Entry 6YMX (electron microscopy, 3.17 A resolution); this record covers chains A and B of the 32 polymer chains in the assembly.

== Chain A ==
Molecule: Cytochrome b-c1 complex subunit 1, mitochondrial
Source organism: Saccharomyces cerevisiae (strain ATCC 204508 / S288c)
UniProtKB: P07256 (QCR1_YEAST); residue numbers follow UniProt; this construct covers 27-457
Sequence (431 residues; row label = number of the first residue in the row):
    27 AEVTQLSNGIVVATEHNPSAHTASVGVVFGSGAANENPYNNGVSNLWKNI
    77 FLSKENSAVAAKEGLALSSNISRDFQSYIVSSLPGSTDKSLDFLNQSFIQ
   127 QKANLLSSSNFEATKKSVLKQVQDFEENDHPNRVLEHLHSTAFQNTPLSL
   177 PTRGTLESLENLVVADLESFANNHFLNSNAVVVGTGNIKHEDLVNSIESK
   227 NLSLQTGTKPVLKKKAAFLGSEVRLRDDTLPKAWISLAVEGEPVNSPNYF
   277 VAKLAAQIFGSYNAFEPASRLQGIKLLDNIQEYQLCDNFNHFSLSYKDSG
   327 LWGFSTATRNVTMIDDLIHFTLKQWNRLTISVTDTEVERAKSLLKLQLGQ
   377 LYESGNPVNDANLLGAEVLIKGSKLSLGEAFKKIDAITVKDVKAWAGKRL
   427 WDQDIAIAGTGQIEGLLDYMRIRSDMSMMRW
Small-molecule neighbours: 1,2-diacyl-sn-glycero-3-phoshocholine (PCF): Asp-428, Ser-453, Met-455

== Chain B ==
Molecule: Cytochrome b-c1 complex subunit 2, mitochondrial
Source organism: Saccharomyces cerevisiae (strain ATCC 204508 / S288c)
UniProtKB: P07257 (QCR2_YEAST); residue numbers follow UniProt; this construct covers 17-368
Sequence (352 residues; numbered 17 to 368; the number before each row is that of its first residue):
    17 LTVSARDAPTKISTLAVKVHGGSRYATKDGVAHLLNRFNFQNTNTRSALK
    67 LVRESELLGGTFKSTLDREYITLKATFLKDDLPYYVNALADVLYKTAFKP
   117 HELTESVLPAARYDYAVAEQCPVKSAEDQLYAITFRKGLGNPLLYDGVER
   167 VSLQDIKDFADKVYTKENLEVSGENVVEADLKRFVDESLLSTLPAGKSLV
   217 SKSEPKFFLGEENRVRFIGDSVAAIGIPVNKASLAQYEVLANYLTSALSE
   267 LSGLISSAKLDKFTDGGLFTLFVRDQDSAVVSSNIKKIVADLKKGKDLSP
   317 AINYTKLKNAVQNESVSSPIELNFDAVKDFKLGKFNYVAVGDVSNLPYLD
   367 EL
Curated features (UniProtKB/Swiss-Prot):
  - modified residue (Phosphoserine): Ser-141, Ser-168

== How chain A and chain B interact ==
Residue-residue contacts - 48 pairs, chain A then chain B:
  Ala-46(A) with Glu-330(B)
  His-47(A) with Glu-330(B), salt bridge
  Thr-48(A) with Val-327(B)
  Lys-80(A) with Ala-263(B); Glu-266(B)
  Ala-84(A) with Ala-263(B)
  Ala-87(A) with Leu-264(B), hydrophobic; Tyr-320(B)
  Lys-88(A) with Leu-264(B)
  Gly-90(A) with Asn-319(B); Tyr-320(B); Leu-323(B)
  Leu-91(A) with Leu-323(B), hydrophobic
  Ala-92(A) with Leu-323(B); Lys-324(B)
  Ser-107(A) with Leu-323(B)
  Ser-108(A) with Leu-323(B)
  Phe-291(A) with Tyr-129(B)
  Glu-292(A) with Arg-53(B), salt bridge
  Pro-293(A) with Arg-53(B); Gln-57(B); Ala-126(B), hydrophobic
  Ala-294(A) with Val-68(B)
  Leu-297(A) with Ala-64(B); Leu-65(B); Val-68(B); Arg-69(B), hydrogen bond (backbone-side chain)
  Gln-298(A) with Arg-69(B), hydrogen bond (backbone-side chain); Glu-72(B)
  Gly-299(A) with Arg-69(B); Glu-72(B), hydrogen bond (backbone-side chain)
  Arg-365(A) with Glu-72(B), salt bridge; Leu-73(B)
  Ser-368(A) with Glu-72(B); Leu-73(B), hydrogen bond (side chain-backbone); Gly-75(B)
  Leu-372(A) with Gly-75(B); Gly-76(B); Thr-77(B); Phe-93(B), hydrophobic
  Gly-375(A) with Ile-28(B)
  Gln-376(A) with Ile-28(B); Thr-92(B), hydrogen bond
  Glu-379(A) with Thr-26(B); Lys-27(B), hydrogen bond (side chain-backbone)
  Gly-381(A) with Glu-330(B)
  Gly-404(A) with Lys-27(B)
  Phe-407(A) with Lys-27(B)
Also at the interface, not in a pair above, chain A (36 interface residues in all): Ala-27, Ser-83, Glu-89, Leu-109, Thr-361, Leu-369, Lys-371, Leu-403
Also at the interface, not in a pair above, chain B (36 interface residues in all): Pro-25, Leu-74, Leu-94, Ser-122, Ser-265, Pro-316, Lys-322, Ala-326, Asn-329

== Summary ==
The chain A/chain B interface involves 36 residues from each chain; the contacts include 6 hydrogen bonds and
3 salt bridges. Among the polar pairs are His-47(A)/Glu-330(B), Glu-292(A)/Arg-53(B) and Arg-365(A)/Glu-72(B).
Bound to chain A: 1,2-diacyl-sn-glycero-3-phoshocholine.
Here chain A is Cytochrome b-c1 complex subunit 1, mitochondrial and chain B is Cytochrome b-c1 complex
subunit 2, mitochondrial, both from Saccharomyces cerevisiae (strain ATCC 204508 / S288c). Entry 6YMX
(CIII2/CIV respiratory supercomplex from Saccharomyces cerevisiae) was determined by electron microscopy (same
publication as 6YMY).
